Entry 3GHB (X-ray diffraction, 2.25 A resolution); this record covers chains L and H of the 3 polymer chains in the assembly.

[Chain L]
Name: Fab 447-52D, light chain
Source organism: Homo sapiens
Notes: antibody fragment or engineered binder
Amino-acid sequence (216 residues; each row starts with the number of its first residue; note: 1 number in that range is skipped by the numbering (no residue carries it; nothing is unmodelled there); a row labelled like 27A-27B holds insertion residues (27A, then the next letters in order)):
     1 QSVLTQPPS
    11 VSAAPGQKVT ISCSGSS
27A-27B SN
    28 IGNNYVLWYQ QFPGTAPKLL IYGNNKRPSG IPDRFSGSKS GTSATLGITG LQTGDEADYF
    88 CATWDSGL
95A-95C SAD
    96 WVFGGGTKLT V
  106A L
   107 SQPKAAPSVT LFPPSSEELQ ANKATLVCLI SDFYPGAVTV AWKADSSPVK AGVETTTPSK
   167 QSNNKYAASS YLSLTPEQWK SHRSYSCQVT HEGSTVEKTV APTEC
Cystine bridges: Cys23-Cys88, Cys134-Cys193

[Chain H]
Name: Fab 447-52D, heavy chain
Source organism: Homo sapiens
Notes: antibody fragment or engineered binder
Amino-acid sequence (235 residues; each row starts with the number of its first residue; a row labelled like 52A-52C holds insertion residues (52A, then the next letters in order)):
     1 EVQLVESGGG LVKPGGSLRL TCVASGFTFS DVWLNWVRQA PGKGLEWVGR IK
52A-52C SRT
    53 DGGTTDYAAS VKGRFTISRD DSKNTLYLQM
82A-82C NSL
    83 KTEDTAVYSC TTDGFIMI
100A-100L RGVSEDYYYYYM
   101 DVWGKGTTVT VSSASTKGPS VFPLAPCSRS TSGGTAALGC LVKDYFPEPV TVSWNSGALT
   161 SGVHTFPAVL QSSGLYSLSS VVTVPSSSLG TQTYTCNVNH KPSNTKVDKR VELKTPT
Cystine bridges: Cys22-Cys92, Cys140-Cys196

[Interface between chain L and chain H]
Pairs across the interface - 65 pairs, chain L then chain H:
  Gln1(L) with Lys43(H), hydrogen bond
  Ser2(L) with Gly44(H)
  Leu34(L) with Tyr100K(H), hydrophobic
  Tyr36(L) with Tyr100K(H); Met100L(H), hydrogen bond (side chain-backbone)
  Pro44(L) with Trp103(H)
  Leu46(L) with Tyr100K(H), hydrophobic
  Tyr49(L) with Ile98(H); Ile100(H); Tyr100I(H), hydrophobic
  Gly50(L) with Tyr100I(H)
  Lys53(L) with Tyr100I(H)
  Ser95A(L) with Trp47(H); Arg50(H), hydrogen bond (backbone-side chain); Asp58(H); Tyr59(H)
  Ala95B(L) with Arg50(H), hydrogen bond (backbone-side chain)
  Asp95C(L) with Trp47(H); Ala60(H)
  Trp96(L) with Asn35(H); Trp47(H); Asp95(H), hydrogen bond; Tyr100J(H); Tyr100K(H), hydrophobic; Met100L(H)
  Phe98(L) with Leu45(H); Met100L(H), hydrophobic
  Phe118(L) with Leu124(H), hydrophobic; Ala125(H); Ala137(H); Val181(H), hydrophobic
  Pro119(L) with Ala125(H); Cys127(H)
  Ser121(L) with Phe122(H); Pro123(H)
  Glu123(L) with Phe122(H); Pro123(H); Lys209(H), salt bridge
  Glu124(L) with Phe122(H); Lys143(H), salt bridge
  Lys129(L) with Lys143(H)
  Thr131(L) with Lys143(H)
  Val133(L) with Ser179(H)
  Leu135(L) with Phe166(H), hydrophobic; Ser179(H); Val181(H), hydrophobic
  Ile136(L) with Phe166(H)
  Ser137(L) with His164(H)
  Glu160(L) with Val169(H); Leu170(H)
  Thr162(L) with Ala168(H); Val169(H)
  Thr163(L) with Gly42(H)
  Ser165(L) with Pro167(H)
  Gln167(L) with His164(H)
  Ala173(L) with His164(H)
  Ala174(L) with Phe166(H)
  Ser175(L) with Pro167(H)
  Tyr177(L) with Leu141(H), hydrophobic; Val169(H), hydrophobic; Leu178(H); Ser179(H), hydrogen bond
  Ala207(L) with Cys127(H), hydrogen bond (backbone-side chain)
  Glu210(L) with Cys127(H)
  Cys211(L) with Cys127(H), disulfide
Other interface residues (no listed pair), chain L (45 interface residues in all): Tyr32, Gly41, Ala43, Phe87, Gly100, Thr116, Ala127, Val206
Other interface residues (no listed pair), chain H (42 interface residues in all): Glu46, Lys105, Pro126, Ser128, Leu138, Ser177
Inter-chain disulfides: Cys211(L)-Cys127(H)

[In short]
45 residues of chain L face 42 of chain H across their interface, with 1 disulfide bond, 7 hydrogen bonds and
2 salt bridges. Polar pairs include Glu123(L)-Lys209(H), Glu124(L)-Lys143(H) and Gln1(L)-Lys43(H).
Here chain L is Fab 447-52D, light chain and chain H is Fab 447-52D, heavy chain, both from Homo sapiens.
Entry 3GHB (Crystal structure of anti-HIV-1 Fab 447-52D in complex with V3 peptide W2RW020) was determined by
X-ray diffraction together with 3GHE from the same study.
